PDB entry 6WG3 | electron microscopy, 5.30 A resolution (low resolution: residue-level contacts below are approximate; hydrogen-bond / salt-bridge calls are withheld) | chains B and C of the 7 polymer chains in the assembly

[Chain B]
Protein: Structural maintenance of chromosomes protein 3
Source organism: Homo sapiens
Reference sequence: Q9UQE7 (SMC3_HUMAN); numbering as in UniProt (aligned over 1-1217)
Sequence (1217 residues; each row starts with the number of its first residue):
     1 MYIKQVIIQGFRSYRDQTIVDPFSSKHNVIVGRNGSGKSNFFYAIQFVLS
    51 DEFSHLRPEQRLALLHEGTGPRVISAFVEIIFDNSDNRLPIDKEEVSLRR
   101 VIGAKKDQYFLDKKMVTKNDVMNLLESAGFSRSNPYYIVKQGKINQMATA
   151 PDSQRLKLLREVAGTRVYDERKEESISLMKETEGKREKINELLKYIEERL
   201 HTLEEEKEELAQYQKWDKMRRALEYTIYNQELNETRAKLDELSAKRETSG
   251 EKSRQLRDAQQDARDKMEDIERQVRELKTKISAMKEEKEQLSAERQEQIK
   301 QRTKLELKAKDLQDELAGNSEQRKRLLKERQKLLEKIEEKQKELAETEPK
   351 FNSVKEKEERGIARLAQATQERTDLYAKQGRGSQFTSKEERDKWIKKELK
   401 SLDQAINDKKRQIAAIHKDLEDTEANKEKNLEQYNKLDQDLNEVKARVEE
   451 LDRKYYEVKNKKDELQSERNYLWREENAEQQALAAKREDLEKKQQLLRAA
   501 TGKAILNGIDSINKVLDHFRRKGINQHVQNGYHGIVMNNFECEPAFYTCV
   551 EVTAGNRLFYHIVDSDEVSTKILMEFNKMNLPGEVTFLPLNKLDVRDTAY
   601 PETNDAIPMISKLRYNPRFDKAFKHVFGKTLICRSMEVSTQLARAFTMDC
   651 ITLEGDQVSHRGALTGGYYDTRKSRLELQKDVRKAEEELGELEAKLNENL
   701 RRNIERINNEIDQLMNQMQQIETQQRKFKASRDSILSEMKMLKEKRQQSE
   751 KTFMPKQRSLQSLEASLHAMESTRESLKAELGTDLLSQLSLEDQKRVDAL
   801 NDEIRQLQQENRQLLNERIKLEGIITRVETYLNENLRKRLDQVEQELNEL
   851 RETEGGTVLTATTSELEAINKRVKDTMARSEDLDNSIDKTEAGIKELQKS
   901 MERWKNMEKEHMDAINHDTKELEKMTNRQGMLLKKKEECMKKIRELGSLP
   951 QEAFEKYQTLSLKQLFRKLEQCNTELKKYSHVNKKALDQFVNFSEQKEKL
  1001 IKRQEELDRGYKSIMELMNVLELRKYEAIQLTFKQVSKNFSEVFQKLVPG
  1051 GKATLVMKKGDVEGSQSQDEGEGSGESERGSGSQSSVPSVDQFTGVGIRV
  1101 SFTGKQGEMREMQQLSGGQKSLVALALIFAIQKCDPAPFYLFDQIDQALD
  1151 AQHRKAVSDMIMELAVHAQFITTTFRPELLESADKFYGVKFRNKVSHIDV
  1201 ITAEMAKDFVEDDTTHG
Disordered / not traced: 243-492, 684-926, 1061-1091
Construct notes: engineered mutation Gln1144 (Glu in Q9UQE7)
Ligand contacts:
  - AMP-PNP (ANP; phosphoaminophosphonic acid-adenylate ester), molecule 1: Arg12, Ser13, Asn34, Gly35, Ser36, Gly37, Lys38, Ser39, Asn40, Ala63, Leu64, Leu65, His66, Gln141, Gln1144, Phe1175
  - AMP-PNP (ANP), molecule 2: Arg1110, Gln1114, Leu1115, Ser1116
Swiss-Prot annotation at these positions:
  - binding site (ATP): Gly32 to Ser39
  - modified residue: Lys105 (N6-acetyllysine), Lys106 (N6-acetyllysine), Lys140 (N6-acetyllysine), Thr783 (Phosphothreonine), Ser787 (Phosphoserine), Ser886 (Phosphoserine), Ser1013 (Phosphoserine), Ser1065 (Phosphoserine), Ser1067 (Phosphoserine), Ser1074 (Phosphoserine), Ser1083 (Phosphoserine), Lys1190 (N6-acetyllysine)
  - natural variant: Gly380 to Gln384 (deletion: In CDLS3), Glu491 (deletion: In CDLS3)
  - mutagenesis: Lys105 (K105A: 20% loss of sister chromatid cohesion, no effect on cohesin complex assembly; when associated with A-106; K105Q: No effect on sister chromatid cohesion, nor on cohesin complex assembly ...), Lys106 (K106A: 20% loss of sister chromatid cohesion, no effect on cohesin complex assembly; when associated with A-105; K106Q: No effect on sister chromatid cohesion, nor on cohesin complex assembly ...)

[Chain C]
Protein: Double-strand-break repair protein rad21 homolog
Source organism: Homo sapiens
Reference sequence: O60216 (RAD21_HUMAN); residue numbers follow UniProt; this construct covers 1-631
Sequence (631 residues; each row starts with the number of its first residue):
     1 MFYAHFVLSKRGPLAKIWLAAHWDKKLTKAHVFECNLESSVESIISPKVK
    51 MALRTSGHLLLGVVRIYHRKAKYLLADCNEAFIKIKMAFRPGVVDLPEEN
   101 REAAYNAITLPEEFHDFDQPLPDLDDIDVAQQFSLNQSRVEEITMREEVG
   151 NISILQENDFGDFGMDDREIMAEGSAFEDDDMLVSTTTSNLLLESEQSTS
   201 NLNEKINHLEYEDQYKDDNFGEGNDGGILDDKLISNNDGGIFDDPPALSE
   251 AGVMLPEQPAHDDMDEDDNVSMGGPDSPASVDPVEPMPTMTDQTTLVPNE
   301 EEAFALEPIDITVKETKAKRKRKLIVDSVKELDSKTIRAQLSDYSDIVTT
   351 LDLAPPTKKLMMWKETGGVEKLFSLPAQPLWNNRLLKLFTRCLTPLVPED
   401 LRKRRKGGEADNLDEFLKEFENPEVPREDQQQQHQQRDVIDEPIIEEPSA
   451 LQESVMEASRTNIDESAMPPPPPQGVKRKAGQIDPEPVMPPQQVEQMEIP
   501 PVELPPEEPPNICQLIPELELLPEKEKEKEKEKEDDEEEEDEDASGGDQD
   551 QEERRWNKRTQQMLHGLQRALAKTGAESISLLELCRNTNRKQAAAKFYSF
   601 LVLKKQQAIELTQEEPYSDIIATPGPRFHII
Disordered / not traced: 1-9, 93-153, 172-320, 395-557, 631
Construct notes: engineered mutation Ala172 (Arg in O60216), Ala279 (Asp in O60216), Ala450 (Arg in O60216)
Swiss-Prot annotation at these positions:
  - region: Ile154 to Met171 (Interaction with NIPBL)
  - modified residue: Ser46 (Phosphoserine), Ser153 (Phosphoserine), Ser175 (Phosphoserine), Ser249 (Phosphoserine), Thr394 (Phosphothreonine), Ser454 (Phosphoserine), Ser545 (Phosphoserine), Thr623 (Phosphothreonine)
  - cross-link (Glycyl lysine isopeptide (Lys-Gly)): Lys48 (interchain with G-Cter in SUMO2), Lys216 (interchain with G-Cter in SUMO2), Lys418 (interchain with G-Cter in SUMO2)
  - natural variant: Gln197 to Ile631 (deletion: In CDLS4), Pro376 (P376R: In CDLS4), Gly481 (G481R: Found in a radiation-sensitive cancer patient), Cys585 (C585R: In CDLS4), Ala622 (A622T: In MGS)
  - mutagenesis: Met1 to Asp126 (Abolishes interaction with SMC1), Asp126 to Asp282 (Abolishes binding to SMARCA5), Asp276 to Ser280 (Loss of cleavage by caspase-3 or caspase-7), Asp282 (D282E: No effect on cleavage by caspase-3 or caspase-7)

[Interface between chain B and chain C]
Pairs across the interface (42):
  Gly164(B) - Leu53(C)
  Gly164(B) - Arg54(C)
  Thr165(B) - Arg54(C)
  Arg166(B) - Arg54(C)
  Val167(B) - Arg54(C)
  Val167(B) - His58(C)
  Tyr168(B) - Arg54(C)
  Arg171(B) - His58(C)
  Arg171(B) - Leu61(C)
  Ser175(B) - Val64(C)
  Thr182(B) - Tyr67(C)
  Thr182(B) - His68(C)
  Lys185(B) - Leu75(C)
  Arg186(B) - Tyr67(C)
  Ile189(B) - Leu75(C)
  Leu192(B) - Cys78(C)
  Leu193(B) - Cys78(C)
  Arg199(B) - Ile85(C)
  Arg199(B) - Lys86(C)
  Arg199(B) - Met87(C)
  Leu203(B) - Ile85(C)
  His981(B) - Arg90(C)
  Val982(B) - Phe89(C)
  Asn983(B) - Ala88(C)
  Asn983(B) - Phe89(C)
  Lys984(B) - Phe89(C)
  Lys984(B) - Pro91(C)
  Gln989(B) - Ile85(C)
  Phe993(B) - Ile85(C)
  Leu1000(B) - Leu74(C)
  Arg1003(B) - Leu74(C)
  Arg1003(B) - Asp77(C)
  Leu1007(B) - Tyr67(C)
  Leu1007(B) - Ala71(C)
  Tyr1011(B) - Tyr67(C)
  Ser1013(B) - Glu42(C)
  Ile1014(B) - Val64(C)
  Leu1017(B) - Glu42(C)
  Leu1017(B) - Ile45(C)
  Arg1024(B) - Met51(C)
  Asp1150(B) - Tyr598(C)
  Lys1155(B) - Lys558(C)
Interface residues without a listed pair, chain B (37 interface residues in all): Asn123, Lys188, Ile196, Gln1004, Leu1021, Ala1151
Interface residues without a listed pair, chain C (31 interface residues in all): His22, Phe33, Ser56, Gly57, Ala81, Phe82, Lys84

[In short]
37 residues of chain B face 31 of chain C across their interface. Bound to chain B: AMP-PNP. Curated
annotation (UniProt) lists 8 ATP-binding residues and 2 mutagenesis sites on chain B; 7 mutagenesis sites on
chain C.
Chain B is Structural maintenance of chromosomes protein 3 and chain C is Double-strand-break repair protein
rad21 homolog, both from Homo sapiens; the structure, Cryo-EM structure of human Cohesin-NIPBL-DNA complex,
was determined by electron microscopy (same publication as 6WG6 and 6WGE).
